Entry 8XKM (electron microscopy, 5.00 A resolution (low resolution: residue-level contacts below are approximate; hydrogen-bond / salt-bridge calls are withheld)); this record covers chains A and C of the 6 polymer chains in the assembly.

== Chain A ==
Name: Isoform Short of Insulin receptor
Organism: Homo sapiens
Reference sequence: P06213 (INSR_HUMAN), isoform P06213-2; numbering as in UniProt (aligned over 1-1370)
Amino-acid sequence (1370 residues; each row starts with the number of its first residue):
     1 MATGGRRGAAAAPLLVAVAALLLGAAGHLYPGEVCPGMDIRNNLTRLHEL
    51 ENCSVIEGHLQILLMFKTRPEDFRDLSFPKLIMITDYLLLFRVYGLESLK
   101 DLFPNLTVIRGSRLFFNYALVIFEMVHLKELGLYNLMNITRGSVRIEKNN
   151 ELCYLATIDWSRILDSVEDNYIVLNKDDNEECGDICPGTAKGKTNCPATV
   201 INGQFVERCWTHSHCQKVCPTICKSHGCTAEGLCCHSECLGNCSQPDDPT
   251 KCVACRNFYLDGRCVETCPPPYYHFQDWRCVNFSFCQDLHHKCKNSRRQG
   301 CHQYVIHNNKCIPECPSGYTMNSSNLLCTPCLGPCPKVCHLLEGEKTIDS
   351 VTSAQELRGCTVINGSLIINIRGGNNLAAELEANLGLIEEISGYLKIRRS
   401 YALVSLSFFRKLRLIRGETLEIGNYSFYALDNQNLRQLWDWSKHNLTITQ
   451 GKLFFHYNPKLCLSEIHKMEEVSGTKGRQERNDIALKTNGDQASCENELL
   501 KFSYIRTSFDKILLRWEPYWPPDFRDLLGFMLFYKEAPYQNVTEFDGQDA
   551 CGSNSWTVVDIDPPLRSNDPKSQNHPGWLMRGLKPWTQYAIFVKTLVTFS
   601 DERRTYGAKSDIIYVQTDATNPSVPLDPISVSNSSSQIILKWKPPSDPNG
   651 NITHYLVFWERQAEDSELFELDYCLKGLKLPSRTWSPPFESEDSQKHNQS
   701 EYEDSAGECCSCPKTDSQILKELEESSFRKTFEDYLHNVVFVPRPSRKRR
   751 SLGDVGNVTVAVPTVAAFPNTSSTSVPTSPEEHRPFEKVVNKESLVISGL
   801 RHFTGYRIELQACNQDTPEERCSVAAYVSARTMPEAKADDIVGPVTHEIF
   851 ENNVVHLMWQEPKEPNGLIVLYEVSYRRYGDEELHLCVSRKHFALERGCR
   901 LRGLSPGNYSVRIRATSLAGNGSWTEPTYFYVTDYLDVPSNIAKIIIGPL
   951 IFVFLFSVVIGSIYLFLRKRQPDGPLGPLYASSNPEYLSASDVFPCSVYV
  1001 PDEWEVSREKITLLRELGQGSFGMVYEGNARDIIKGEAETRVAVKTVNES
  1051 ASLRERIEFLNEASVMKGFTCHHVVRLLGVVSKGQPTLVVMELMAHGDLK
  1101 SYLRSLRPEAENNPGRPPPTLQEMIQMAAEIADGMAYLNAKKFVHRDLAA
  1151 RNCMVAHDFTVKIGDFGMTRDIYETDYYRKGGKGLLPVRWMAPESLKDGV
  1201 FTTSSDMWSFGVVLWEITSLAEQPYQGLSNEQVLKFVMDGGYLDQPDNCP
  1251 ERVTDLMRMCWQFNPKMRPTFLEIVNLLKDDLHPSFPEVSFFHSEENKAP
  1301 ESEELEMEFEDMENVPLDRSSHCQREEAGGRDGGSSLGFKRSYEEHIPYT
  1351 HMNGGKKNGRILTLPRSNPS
Disordered / not traced: 1-31, 110-111, 145, 273-274, 350, 366, 471, 583-584, 653, 675-714, 743-784, 817, 935-1370
UniProt features mapped onto this chain:
  - region: Glu733 to Phe741 (Insulin-binding), Tyr999 (Important for interaction with IRS1, SHC1 and STAT5B)
  - site: Phe66 (Insulin-binding)
  - modified residue: Ser400 (Phosphoserine), Tyr401 (Phosphotyrosine), Ser407 (Phosphoserine), Tyr999 (Phosphotyrosine)
  - glycosylation (N-linked (GlcNAc...) asparagine): Asn43, Asn52, Asn105, Asn138, Asn242, Asn282, Asn322, Asn364, Asn424, Asn445, Asn541, Asn633, Asn651, Asn698
  - natural variant: Asn42 (N42K: In RMS), Val55 (V55A: In LEPRCH), Ile56 (I56T: In LEPRCH), Gly58 (G58R: In LEPRCH), Asp86 (D86G: In IRAN type A), Leu89 (L89P: In IRAN type A), Arg113 (R113P: In LEPRCH), Ala119 (A119V: In LEPRCH), Leu120 (L120Q: In LEPRCH), Ile146 (I146M: In LEPRCH), Val167 (V167L: In IRAN type A), Pro220 (P220L: In Ins resistance), 23 further natural variant entries in UniProt
  - mutagenesis: Cys462 (C462A: Does not affect S-nitrosylation), Tyr999 (Y999E: Abolishes interaction with IRS1 and SHC1; Y999F: Has no effect on insulin-stimulated autophosphorylation, but inhibits the biological activity of the receptor ...)
Cystine bridges: Cys35-Cys53, Cys153-Cys182, Cys186-Cys209, Cys196-Cys215, Cys223-Cys234, Cys235-Cys243, Cys239-Cys252, Cys255-Cys264, Cys268-Cys280, Cys286-Cys311, Cys293-Cys301, Cys315-Cys328, Cys339-Cys360, Cys674-Cys887, Cys813-Cys822

== Chain C ==
Name: Insulin-like growth factor I
Organism: Homo sapiens
Reference sequence: P05019 (IGF1_HUMAN); residues -47 to 147 here correspond to UniProt positions 1-195 (UniProt number = residue number + 48)
Amino-acid sequence (195 residues; row label = number of the first residue in the row; numbers below 1 keep their minus sign (Met-47 is residue -47)):
   -47 MGKISSLPTQLFKCCFCDFLKVKMHTMSSSHLFYLALCLLTFTSSATAGP
     3 ETLCGAELVDALQFVCGDRGFYFNKPTGYGSSSRRAPQTGIVDECCFRSC
    53 DLRRLEMYCAPLKPAKSARSVRAQRHTDMPKTQKYQPPSTNKNTKSQRRK
   103 GWPKTHPGGEQKEGTEASLQIRGKKKEQRREIGSRNAECRGKKGK
Disordered / not traced: -47 to 3, 27-40, 64-147
Cystine bridges: Cys18-Cys61

== How chain A and chain C interact ==
Contacting residue pairs - 12 pairs, chain A then chain C:
  Arg41(A) with Phe23(C); Tyr24(C); Phe25(C)
  Asn42(A) with Gly22(C); Phe23(C)
  Leu64(A) with Phe23(C)
  Phe66(A) with Val11(C); Gln15(C); Phe23(C)
  Lys67(A) with Gly19(C); Asp20(C)
  Arg92(A) with Ala8(C)
Also at the interface, not in a pair above, chain A (10 interface residues in all): Arg46, Glu124, Lys148, Gln299
Also at the interface, not in a pair above, chain C (11 interface residues in all): Asp12, Asn26

== Overview ==
The interface between chain A and chain C involves 10 residues on one side and 11 on the other. UniProt lists
2 mutagenesis sites on chain A.
Chain A is Isoform Short of Insulin receptor and chain C is Insulin-like growth factor I, both from Homo
sapiens; the structure, Cryo-EM structure of human insulin receptor bound to 4 IGF-I, conformation 3, was
determined by electron microscopy.
